Entry 3OW2 (X-ray diffraction, 2.70 A resolution); this record covers chains 0 and Z of the 30 polymer chains in the assembly.

[Chain 0]
Molecule: 23S ribosomal RNA
Organism: Haloarcula marismortui
Sequence (2902 nucleotides; row label = number of the first residue in the row; note: 3 numbers in that range are skipped by the numbering (no residue carries them; nothing is unmodelled there)):
    10 UAUGCCAGCU GGUGGAUUGC UCGGCUCAGG CGCUGAUGAA GGACGUGCCA AGCUGCGAUA
    70 AGCCAUGGGG AGCCGCACGG AGGCGAAGAA CCAUGGAUUU CCGAAUGAGA AUCUCU
   128 AACAAUUGCU UCGCGCAAUG AGGAACCCCG AGAACUGAAA CAUCUCAGUA UCGGGAGGAA
   188 CAGAAAACGC AAUGUGAUGU CGUUAGUAAC CGCGAGUGAA CGCGAUACAG CCCAAACCGA
   248 AGCCCUCACG GGCAAUGUGG UGUCAGGGCU ACCUCUCAUC AGCCGACCGU CUCGACGAAG
   308 UCUCUUGGAA CAGAGCGUGA UACAGGGUGA CAACCCCGUA CUCGAGACCA GUACGACGUG
   368 CGGUAGUGCC AGAGUAGCGG GGGUUGGAUA UCCCUCGCGA AUAACGCAGG CAUCGACUGC
   428 GAAGGCUAAA CACAACCUGA GACCGAUAGU GAACAAGUAG UGUGAACGAA CGCUGCAAAG
   488 UACCCUCAGA AGGGAGGCGA AAUAGAGCAU GAAAUCAGUU GGCGAUCGAG CGACAGGGCA
   548 UACAAGGUCC CUCGACGAAU GACCGACGCG CGAGCGUCCA GUAAGACUCA CGGGAAGCCG
   608 AUGUUCUGUC GUACGUUUUG AAAAACGAGC CAGGGAGUGU GUCUGCAUGG CAAGUCUAAC
   668 CGGAGUAUCC GGGGAGGCAC AGGGAAACCG ACAUGGCCGC AGGGCUU
   716 GCCCGAGGGC CGCCGUCUUC AAGGGCGGGG AGCCAUGUGG ACACGACCCG AAUCCGGACG
   776 AUCUACGCAU GGACAAGAUG AAGCGUGCCG AAAGGCACGU GGAAGUCUGU UAGAGUUGGU
   836 GUCCUACAAU ACCCUCUCGU GAUCUAUGUG UAGGGGUGAA AGGCCCAUCG AGUCCGGCAA
   896 CAGCUGGUUC CAAUCGAAAC AUGUCGAAGC AUGACCUCCG CCGAGGUAGU CUGUGAGGUA
   956 GAGCGACCGA UUGGUGUGUC CGCCUCCGAG AGGAGUCGGC ACACCUGUCA AACUCCAAAC
  1016 UUACAGACGC CGUUUGACGC GGGGAUUCCG GUGCGCGGGG UAAGCCUGUG UACCAGGAGG
  1076 GGAACAACCC AGAGAUAGGU UAAGGUCCCC AAGUGUGGAU UAAGUGUAAU CCUCUGAAGG
  1136 UGGUCUCGAG CCCUAGACAG CCGGGAGGUG AGCUUAGAAG CAGCUACCCU CUAAGAAAAG
  1196 CGUAACAGCU UACCGGCCGA GGUUUGAGGC GCCCAAAAUG AUCGGGACUC AAAUCCACCA
  1256 CCGAGACCUG UCCGUACCAC UCAUACUGGU AAUCGAGUAG AUUGGCGCUC UAAUUGGAUG
  1316 GAAGUAGGGG UGAAAACUCC UAUGGACCGA UUAGUGACGA AAAUCCUGGC CAUAGUAGCA
  1376 GCGAUAGUCG GGUGAGAACC CCGACGGCCU AAUGGAUAAG GGUUCCUCAG CACUGCUGAU
  1436 CAGCUGAGGG UUAGCCGGUC CUAAGUCAUA CCGCAACUCG ACUAUGACGA AAUGGGAAAC
  1496 GGGUUAAUAU UCCCGUGCCA CUAUGCAGUG AAAGUUGACG CCCUGGGGUC GAUCACGCUG
  1556 GGCAUUCGCC CAGUCGAACC GUCCAACUCC GUGGAAGCCG UAAUGGCAGG AAGCGGACGA
  1616 ACGGCGGCAU AGGGAAACGU GAUUCAACCU GGGGCCCAUG AAAAGACGAG CAUAGUGUCC
  1676 GUACCGAGAA CCGACACAGG UGUCCAUGGC GGCGAAAGCC AAGGCCUGUC GGGAGCAACC
  1736 AACGUUAGGG AAUUCGGCAA GUUAGUCCCG UACCUUCGGA AGAAGGGAUG CCUGCUCCGG
  1796 AACGGAGCAG GUCGCAGUGA CUCGGAAGCU CGGACUGUCU AGUAACAACA UAGGUGACCG
  1856 CAAAUCCGCA AGGACUCGUA CGGUCACUGA AUCCUGCCCA GUGCAGGUAU CUGAACACCU
  1916 CGUACAAGAG GACGAAGGAC CUGUCAACGG CGGGGGUAAC UAUGACCCUC UUAAGGUAGC
  1976 GUAGUACCUU GCCGCAUCAG UAGCGGCUUG CAUGAAUGGA UUAACCAGAG CUUCACUGUC
  2036 CCAACGUUGG GCCCGGUGAA CUGUACAUUC CAGUGCGGAG UCUGGAGACA CCCAGGGGGA
  2096 AGCAAAGACC CUAUGGAGCU UUACUGCAGG CUGUCGCUGA GACGUGGUCG CCGAUGUGCA
  2156 GCAUAGGUAG GAGACACUAC ACAGGUACCC GCGCUAGCGG GCCACCGAGU CAACAGUGAA
  2216 AUACUACCCG UCGGUGACUG CGACUCUCAC UCCGGGAGGA GGACACCGAU AGCCGGGCAG
  2276 UUUGACUGGG GCGGUACGCG CUCGAAAAGA UAUCGAGCGC GCCCUAUGGC UAUCUCAGCC
  2336 GGGACAGAGA CCCGGCGAAG AGUGCAAGAG CAAAAGAUAG CUUGACAGUG UUCUUCCCAA
  2396 CGAGGAACGC UGACGCGAAA GCGUGGUCUA GCGAACCAAU UAGCCUGCUU GAUGCGGGCA
  2456 AUUGAUGACA GAAAAGCUAC CCUAGGGAUA ACAGAGUCGU CACUCGCAAG AGCACAUAUC
  2516 GACCGAGUGG CUUGCUACCU CGAUGUCGGU UCCCUCCAUC CUGCCCGUGC AGAAGCGGGC
  2576 AAGGGUGAGG UUGUUCGCCU AUUAAAGGAG GUCGUGAGCU GGGUUUAGAC CGUCGUGAGA
  2636 CAGGUCGGCU GCUAUCUACU GGGUGUGUAA UGGUGUCUGA CAAGAACGAC CGUAUAGUAC
  2696 GAGAGGAACU ACGGUUGGUG GCCACUGGUG UACCGGUUGU UCGAGAGAGC ACGUGCCGGG
  2756 UAGCCACGCC ACACGGGGUA AGAGCUGAAC GCAUCUAAGC UCGAAACCCA CUUGGAAAAG
  2816 AGACACCGCC GAGGUCCCGC GUACAAGACG CGGUCGAUAG ACUCGGGGUG UGCGCGUCGA
  2876 GGUAACGAGA CGUUAAGCCC ACGAGCACUA ACAGACCAA
Unresolved in the structure: 971-998, 1560, 1952-1963, 2137-2236, 2339-2343, 2665-2666
Construct notes: conflict C560 (U3155 in 3377779), A2099 (G4693 in 3377779)
Bound ions: Mg2+ site 1 near G28 (its only coordinating residue here); Na+ site 1: C40, C443; Sr2+ site 1: C85, A86, C87; Na+ site 2: C141, G142; Sr2+ site 2: G147, A183; Mg2+ site 2: C162, U2276; Mg2+ site 3: A166, G219; Mg2+ site 4: A167, C168; Mg2+ site 5: G196, A227; Sr2+ site 3 near C235 (its only coordinating residue here); Mg2+ site 6: C240, G269; Na+ site 3: U308, U335, C342 (shared with 2 residues of chain S); 16 more Na+ sites not listed; 52 more Sr2+ sites not listed; 40 more Mg2+ sites not listed; 1 more K+ sites not listed
Ligand contacts: EMK ((2R,3S,4R,5R,8R,10R,11R,12S,13S,14R)-2-ethyl-3,4,10-trihydroxy-3,5,6,8,10,12,14-heptamethyl-15-oxo-11-[(3,4,6-trideoxy-3-{[3-(1-{(1S,2R)-1-(fluoromethyl)-2-hydroxy-2-[4-(methylsulfonyl)phenyl]ethyl}-1H-1,2,3-triazol-4-yl)propyl](methyl)amino}-beta-D-xylo-hexopyranosyl)oxy]-1-oxa-6-azacyclopentadecan-13-yl 2,6-dideoxy-3-C-methyl-3-O-methyl-alpha-L-ribo-hexopyranoside): C839, A841, A2099, A2100, G2102, A2103, A2486, C2487, A2538, U2539, G2540, U2541, U2620, C2644, U2645, G2646

[Chain Z]
Protein: 50S ribosomal protein L37e
Organism: Haloarcula marismortui
UniProt: P32410 (RL37_HALMA); residue numbers follow UniProt; this construct covers 1-56
Chain sequence (56 residues; each row starts with the number of its first residue):
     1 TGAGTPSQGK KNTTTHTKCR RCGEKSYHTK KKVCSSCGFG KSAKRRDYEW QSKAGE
Bound ions: Sr2+ site 1: Lys10, Asn12 (shared with U862(0) of chain 0); Cd2+: Cys19, Cys22, Cys34, Cys37; Sr2+ site 2: Gly40 (shared with A1463(0) of chain 0); Sr2+ site 3 near Asp47 (its only coordinating residue here)

[Interface between chain 0 and chain Z]
Residue-residue contacts - 119 pairs, chain 0 then chain Z:
  G50(0) - Arg21(Z)  hydrogen bond to the base
  G50(0) - Arg45(Z)  sugar contact
  G51(0) - Cys22(Z)  sugar contact
  G51(0) - Gly23(Z)  sugar contact
  A52(0) - Lys18(Z)  hydrogen bond to the phosphate
  C111(0) - Arg20(Z)  hydrogen bond to the sugar
  G112(0) - Arg20(Z)  salt bridge to the phosphate
  G112(0) - Arg21(Z)  phosphate contact
  G112(0) - Phe39(Z)  phosphate contact
  A113(0) - Arg21(Z)  salt bridge to the phosphate
  A113(0) - Phe39(Z)  phosphate contact
  A113(0) - Ala43(Z)  phosphate contact
  A119(0) - Arg20(Z)  base contact
  A120(0) - Thr14(Z)  base contact
  A120(0) - Thr17(Z)  base contact
  A120(0) - Lys18(Z)  hydrogen bond to the sugar
  A120(0) - Arg20(Z)  salt bridge to the phosphate
  A120(0) - Tyr27(Z)  hydrogen bond to the phosphate
  A120(0) - Thr29(Z)  hydrogen bond to the base
  A120(0) - Lys32(Z)  salt bridge to the phosphate
  U121(0) - Lys18(Z)  base contact
  U121(0) - Cys19(Z)  base contact
  U121(0) - Arg20(Z)  sugar contact
  U121(0) - Gly23(Z)  base contact
  A148(0) - Ala43(Z)  sugar contact
  A148(0) - Lys44(Z)  salt bridge to the phosphate
  A148(0) - Arg45(Z)  phosphate contact
  G149(0) - Lys44(Z)  phosphate contact
  G149(0) - Arg45(Z)  hydrogen bond to the phosphate
  A177(0) - Ala54(Z)  phosphate contact
  U178(0) - Glu49(Z)  phosphate contact
  U178(0) - Trp50(Z)  phosphate contact
  U178(0) - Ala54(Z)  phosphate contact
  C179(0) - Tyr48(Z)  phosphate contact
  C179(0) - Glu49(Z)  hydrogen bond to the phosphate
  G182(0) - Lys44(Z)  salt bridge to the phosphate
  U470(0) - Thr15(Z)  hydrogen bond to the sugar
  U470(0) - His16(Z)  sugar contact
  U470(0) - Lys25(Z)  phosphate contact
  G471(0) - His16(Z)  hydrogen bond to the sugar
  G471(0) - Lys25(Z)  salt bridge to the phosphate
  G471(0) - Ser26(Z)  hydrogen bond to the phosphate
  G471(0) - Ser35(Z)  hydrogen bond to the sugar
  A472(0) - Ser26(Z)  hydrogen bond to the phosphate
  A472(0) - Ser35(Z)  sugar contact
  A472(0) - Ser36(Z)  phosphate contact
  A472(0) - Arg46(Z)  hydrogen bond to the sugar
  A472(0) - Trp50(Z)  sugar contact
  A473(0) - Arg46(Z)  salt bridge to the phosphate
  A473(0) - Gln51(Z)  hydrogen bond to the phosphate
  G772(0) - Tyr48(Z)  sugar contact
  G772(0) - Trp50(Z)  hydrogen bond to the sugar
  A773(0) - Arg46(Z)  hydrogen bond to the sugar
  A773(0) - Tyr48(Z)  hydrogen bond to the phosphate
  A773(0) - Trp50(Z)  sugar contact
  C774(0) - Ser35(Z)  phosphate contact
  C774(0) - Arg46(Z)  salt bridge to the phosphate
  G775(0) - His16(Z)  salt bridge to the phosphate
  G775(0) - His28(Z)  salt bridge to the phosphate
  G775(0) - Lys31(Z)  sugar contact
  G775(0) - Ser35(Z)  phosphate contact
  A776(0) - His28(Z)  salt bridge to the phosphate
  A776(0) - Lys31(Z)  salt bridge to the phosphate
  U777(0) - Lys11(Z)  sugar contact
  U777(0) - Asn12(Z)  hydrogen bond to the base
  U777(0) - Thr13(Z)  hydrogen bond to the base
  U777(0) - Thr15(Z)  base contact
  C778(0) - Ser7(Z)  sugar contact
  C778(0) - Lys10(Z)  phosphate contact
  C778(0) - Lys11(Z)  sugar contact
  U779(0) - Lys10(Z)  salt bridge to the phosphate
  A843(0) - Thr5(Z)  sugar contact
  U845(0) - Gly2(Z)  sugar contact
  U845(0) - Gly4(Z)  phosphate contact
  U845(0) - Thr5(Z)  hydrogen bond to the phosphate
  A846(0) - Pro6(Z)  phosphate contact
  G863(0) - Lys30(Z)  salt bridge to the phosphate
  U864(0) - Lys30(Z)  salt bridge to the phosphate
  C881(0) - Lys11(Z)  hydrogen bond to the base
  A882(0) - Ala3(Z)  sugar contact
  A882(0) - Gly4(Z)  base contact
  A882(0) - Thr5(Z)  base contact
  C890(0) - Trp50(Z)  hydrogen bond to the sugar
  G891(0) - Trp50(Z)  sugar contact
  G891(0) - Ser52(Z)  sugar contact
  G891(0) - Lys53(Z)  salt bridge to the phosphate
  G891(0) - Ala54(Z)  phosphate contact
  G892(0) - Lys53(Z)  salt bridge to the phosphate
  G892(0) - Ala54(Z)  hydrogen bond to the phosphate
  C893(0) - Lys53(Z)  phosphate contact
  A894(0) - Lys53(Z)  salt bridge to the phosphate
  A1414(0) - Asn12(Z)  hydrogen bond to the sugar
  G1415(0) - Asn12(Z)  sugar contact
  G1415(0) - Thr14(Z)  hydrogen bond to the phosphate
  U1473(0) - Lys41(Z)  hydrogen bond to the base
  U1473(0) - Ser42(Z)  hydrogen bond to the base
  U1473(0) - Lys44(Z)  base contact
  U1473(0) - Asp47(Z)  base contact
  C1474(0) - Lys41(Z)  phosphate contact
  C1687(0) - Gln8(Z)  hydrogen bond to the sugar
  C1687(0) - Gly9(Z)  hydrogen bond to the base
  C1687(0) - Lys11(Z)  sugar contact
  G1688(0) - Thr5(Z)  base contact
  G1688(0) - Gln8(Z)  sugar contact
  G1694(0) - Thr5(Z)  hydrogen bond to the base
  G1694(0) - Pro6(Z)  sugar contact
  G1694(0) - Gly9(Z)  base contact
  G1695(0) - Pro6(Z)  hydrogen bond to the sugar
  G1695(0) - Gly9(Z)  hydrogen bond to the base
  G1695(0) - Lys10(Z)  sugar contact
  U1696(0) - Gly9(Z)  sugar contact
  A1836(0) - Thr1(Z)  hydrogen bond to the sugar
  A1836(0) - Gly2(Z)  sugar contact
  A1836(0) - Ala3(Z)  hydrogen bond to the sugar
  A1836(0) - Ser7(Z)  base contact
  G1837(0) - Thr1(Z)  hydrogen bond to the phosphate
  G1837(0) - Gly2(Z)  base contact
  G1837(0) - Ala3(Z)  hydrogen bond to the base
  G1837(0) - Gly4(Z)  base contact
Other interface residues (no listed pair), chain 0 (61 interface residues in all): A49, C53, A114, G180, G181, G771, G830, A861, U862, U883, A1413

[Summary]
The interface between chain 0 and chain Z involves 61 residues on one side and 48 on the other; the contacts
include 37 hydrogen bonds and 19 salt bridges. Polar pairs include G50(0)-Arg21(Z), A120(0)-Thr29(Z) and
U777(0)-Asn12(Z). Chain 0 binds compound EMK.
Chain 0 is 23S ribosomal RNA and chain Z is 50S ribosomal protein L37e, both from Haloarcula marismortui; the
structure, Crystal Structure of Enhanced Macrolide Bound to 50S Ribosomal Subunit, was determined by X-ray
diffraction.
